Entry 8WWM (electron microscopy, 2.81 A resolution); this record covers chains B and C of the 6 polymer chains in the assembly.

# Chain B
Protein: Guanine nucleotide-binding protein G(I)/G(S)/G(T) subunit beta-1
Source organism: Homo sapiens
Reference sequence: P62873 (GBB1_HUMAN); residues 2-340 here = UniProt positions 2-340
Sequence (376 residues; numbered -9 to 366; the number before each row is that of its first residue; numbers below 1 keep their minus sign (Met-9 is residue -9)):
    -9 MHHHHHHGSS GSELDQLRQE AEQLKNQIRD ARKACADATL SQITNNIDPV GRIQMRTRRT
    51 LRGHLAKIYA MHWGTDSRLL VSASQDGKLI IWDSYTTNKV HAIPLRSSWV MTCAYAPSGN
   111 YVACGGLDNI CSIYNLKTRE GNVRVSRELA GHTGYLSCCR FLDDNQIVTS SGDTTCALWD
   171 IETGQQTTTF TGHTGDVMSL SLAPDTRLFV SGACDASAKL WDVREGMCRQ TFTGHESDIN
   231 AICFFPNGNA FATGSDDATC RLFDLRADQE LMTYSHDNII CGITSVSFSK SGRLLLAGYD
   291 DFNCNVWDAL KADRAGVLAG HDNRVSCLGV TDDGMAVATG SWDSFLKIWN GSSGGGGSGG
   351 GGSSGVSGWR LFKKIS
Disordered / not traced: -9 to 1, 344-366
Sequence notes: initiating methionine (-9); expression tag (-8 to 1, 341-366)
Curated features (UniProtKB/Swiss-Prot):
  - modified residue: Ser2 (N-acetylserine), His266 (Phosphohistidine)
  - natural variant: Leu30 (L30F: In MRD42; uncertain significance), Arg52 (R52G: In MRD42), Gly64 (G64V: In MRD42), Asp76 (D76E: In MRD42; D76G: In MRD42), Gly77 (G77S: In MRD42), Lys78 (K78R: In MRD42), Ile80 (I80N: In MRD42; I80T: In MRD42), His91 (H91R: In MRD42; uncertain significance), Ala92 (A92T: In MRD42), Pro94 (P94S: In MRD42), Leu95 (L95P: In MRD42), Arg96 (R96L: In MRD42), 5 further natural variant entries in UniProt

# Chain C
Protein: Guanine nucleotide-binding protein G(I)/G(S)/G(O) subunit gamma-2
Source organism: Homo sapiens
Reference sequence: P59768 (GBG2_HUMAN); residues 1-71 here = UniProt positions 1-71
Sequence (71 residues; each row starts with the number of its first residue):
     1 MASNNTASIA QARKLVEQLK MEANIDRIKV SKAAADLMAY CEAHAKEDPL LTPVPASENP
    61 FREKKFFCAI L
Disordered / not traced: 1-5, 63-71
Curated features (UniProtKB/Swiss-Prot):
  - modified residue: Ala2 (N-acetylalanine), Cys68 (Cysteine methyl ester)
  - lipidation: Cys68 (S-geranylgeranyl cysteine)

# Chain B / chain C interface
Pairs across the interface (97; chain B residue first):
  Glu3(B) - Ile9(C)
  Glu3(B) - Arg13(C)  salt bridge
  Leu4(B) - Ser8(C)
  Leu4(B) - Ile9(C)
  Leu4(B) - Ala12(C)  hydrophobic
  Leu7(B) - Ile9(C)  hydrophobic
  Leu7(B) - Ala12(C)  hydrophobic
  Leu7(B) - Arg13(C)
  Leu7(B) - Val16(C)
  Glu10(B) - Val16(C)
  Glu10(B) - Lys20(C)  salt bridge
  Ala11(B) - Leu19(C)
  Leu14(B) - Val16(C)
  Leu14(B) - Leu19(C)  hydrophobic
  Leu14(B) - Lys20(C)
  Lys15(B) - Leu19(C)
  Gln17(B) - Ala23(C)
  Ile18(B) - Ala23(C)  hydrophobic
  Ile18(B) - Arg27(C)
  Ala21(B) - Arg27(C)
  Ala24(B) - Lys29(C)  hydrogen bond (backbone-side chain)
  Cys25(B) - Ile28(C)
  Cys25(B) - Lys29(C)
  Cys25(B) - Val30(C)  hydrogen bond (backbone-backbone)
  Ala26(B) - Val30(C)  hydrophobic
  Asp27(B) - Lys29(C)
  Asp27(B) - Val30(C)  hydrogen bond (side chain-backbone)
  Asp27(B) - Ser31(C)  hydrogen bond
  Ala28(B) - Val30(C)
  Ala28(B) - Ser31(C)
  Leu30(B) - Ala34(C)  hydrophobic
  Ile33(B) - Ala34(C)  hydrophobic
  Ile33(B) - Met38(C)  hydrophobic
  Ile37(B) - Met38(C)  hydrophobic
  Val40(B) - Leu51(C)  hydrophobic
  Ile43(B) - Leu50(C)
  Met45(B) - Leu50(C)  hydrophobic
  Arg48(B) - Phe61(C)
  Arg49(B) - Pro60(C)
  Arg49(B) - Phe61(C)
  Ser84(B) - Phe61(C)
  Tyr85(B) - Pro60(C)
  Tyr85(B) - Phe61(C)  hydrophobic
  Cys218(B) - Gln18(C)  hydrogen bond (backbone-side chain)
  Cys218(B) - Glu22(C)
  Arg219(B) - Glu22(C)
  Gln220(B) - Ile25(C)
  Thr221(B) - Glu22(C)  hydrogen bond
  Phe235(B) - Leu37(C)  hydrophobic
  Phe235(B) - Tyr40(C)  hydrophobic
  Phe235(B) - Cys41(C)  hydrophobic
  Pro236(B) - Tyr40(C)
  Asn237(B) - Tyr40(C)
  Ala240(B) - Leu37(C)  hydrophobic
  Leu252(B) - Leu37(C)  hydrophobic
  Asp254(B) - Ala33(C)
  Arg256(B) - Asp26(C)
  Arg256(B) - Arg27(C)
  Arg256(B) - Ile28(C)  hydrogen bond (backbone-backbone)
  Arg256(B) - Asp36(C)  salt bridge
  Ala257(B) - Ile28(C)
  Ala257(B) - Ala33(C)  hydrophobic
  Asp258(B) - Ile25(C)
  Asp258(B) - Arg27(C)  salt bridge
  Gln259(B) - Val30(C)
  Leu261(B) - Val30(C)  hydrophobic
  Leu261(B) - Leu37(C)  hydrophobic
  Ser279(B) - Asp48(C)  hydrogen bond
  Lys280(B) - Glu47(C)
  Lys280(B) - Asp48(C)  hydrogen bond (backbone-side chain)
  Ser281(B) - Tyr40(C)
  Ser281(B) - Cys41(C)  hydrogen bond (backbone-side chain)
  Ser281(B) - His44(C)
  Ser281(B) - Asp48(C)  hydrogen bond
  Gly282(B) - Cys41(C)
  Arg283(B) - Cys41(C)
  Arg283(B) - Leu51(C)
  Leu300(B) - Cys41(C)  hydrophobic
  Val320(B) - Leu50(C)  hydrophobic
  Asp323(B) - Pro49(C)
  Gly324(B) - Pro49(C)
  Gly324(B) - Leu50(C)
  Met325(B) - Pro49(C)  hydrophobic
  Met325(B) - Leu50(C)
  Met325(B) - Val54(C)  hydrophobic
  Met325(B) - Pro60(C)
  Ala326(B) - Phe61(C)  hydrophobic
  Val327(B) - Leu50(C)  hydrophobic
  Ile338(B) - Phe61(C)  hydrophobic
  Asn340(B) - Leu50(C)
  Asn340(B) - Asn59(C)  hydrogen bond
  Asn340(B) - Phe61(C)
  Gly341(B) - Pro53(C)
  Ser342(B) - Pro53(C)
  Ser343(B) - Pro53(C)  hydrogen bond (side chain-backbone)
  Ser343(B) - Val54(C)  hydrogen bond (side chain-backbone)
  Ser343(B) - Pro55(C)
Other interface residues (no listed pair), chain B (64 interface residues in all): Arg22, Thr34, Trp63, Thr181, Lys209, Leu284, Trp339
Other interface residues (no listed pair), chain C (41 interface residues in all): Lys14, Ala35, Ala45, Glu58, Arg62

# Overview
64 residues of chain B and 41 residues of chain C are in contact, with 14 hydrogen bonds and 4 salt bridges.
Polar contacts include Glu3(B)-Arg13(C), Glu10(B)-Lys20(C) and Arg256(B)-Asp36(C).
Chain B is Guanine nucleotide-binding protein G(I)/G(S)/G(T) subunit beta-1 and chain C is Guanine
nucleotide-binding protein G(I)/G(S)/G(O) subunit gamma-2, both from Homo sapiens; the structure, MCH-MCHR1-Gi
complex, L2 state, was determined by electron microscopy together with 8WWK, 8WWL and 8WWN from the same
study.
